PDB entry 8YEH | electron microscopy, 2.86 A resolution | chains A and B of the 15 polymer chains in the assembly

[Chain A]
Molecule: heavy chain of F5-196
Source organism: Homo sapiens
Chain sequence (122 residues; each row starts with the number of its first residue):
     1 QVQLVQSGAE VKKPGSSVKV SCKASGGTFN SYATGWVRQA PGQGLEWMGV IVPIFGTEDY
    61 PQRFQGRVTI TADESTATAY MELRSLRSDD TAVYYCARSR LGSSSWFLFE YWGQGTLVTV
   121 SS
Cystine bridges: C22-C96

[Chain B]
Molecule: light chain of F5-196
Source organism: Homo sapiens
Chain sequence (107 residues; each row starts with the number of its first residue):
     1 DIQMTQSPSS LSASVGDRVT ITCRASDMIS NYLNWYQHKP GEAPKLLIYS ASSLQTGVPS
    61 RFSGSGSGTD FTLTINNLQP EDFATYYCQQ SYITRLSFGG GTKVEIK
Cystine bridges: C23-C88

[How chain A and chain B interact]
Contacting residue pairs - 21 pairs, chain A then chain B:
  Q39(A) - H38(B)
  G44(A) - Y87(B)
  L45(A) - Y87(B)  hydrophobic
  L45(A) - F98(B)
  W47(A) - L96(B)
  W47(A) - F98(B)  hydrophobic
  V50(A) - T94(B)
  D59(A) - T94(B)  hydrogen bond
  D59(A) - R95(B)  salt bridge
  Y60(A) - R95(B)
  P61(A) - R95(B)
  Q62(A) - R95(B)
  Y95(A) - H38(B)
  Y95(A) - E42(B)
  F107(A) - S91(B)
  F109(A) - Y36(B)
  E110(A) - Q55(B)
  W112(A) - Y36(B)  hydrophobic
  W112(A) - A43(B)  hydrophobic
  W112(A) - P44(B)
  G113(A) - A43(B)
Other interface residues (no listed pair), chain A (20 interface residues in all): V37, T57, Q65, W106, L108
Other interface residues (no listed pair), chain B (19 interface residues in all): Y32, N34, L46, Y49, S50, Q89, I93

[Overview]
The interface between chain A and chain B involves 20 residues on one side and 19 on the other, with 1
hydrogen bond and 1 salt bridge. Polar pairs include D59(A)-R95(B) and D59(A)-T94(B).
Chain A is heavy chain of F5-196 and chain B is light chain of F5-196, both from Homo sapiens; the structure,
HPV16 L1 pentamer in complex with Fab F5-196, was determined by electron microscopy together with 8YEF, 8YEG
and 8YEI from the same study.
